5UAH - chains C and F of the 6 polymer chains in the assembly; structure by X-ray diffraction, 4.10 A resolution (low resolution: residue-level contacts below are approximate; hydrogen-bond / salt-bridge calls are withheld).

# Chain C
Name: DNA-directed RNA polymerase subunit beta
From: Escherichia coli (strain K12)
Notes: EC 2.7.7.6
UniProt: P0A8V2 (RPOB_ECOLI); residues 1-1342 here = UniProt positions 1-1342
Sequence (1342 residues; numbered 1 to 1342; the number before each row is that of its first residue):
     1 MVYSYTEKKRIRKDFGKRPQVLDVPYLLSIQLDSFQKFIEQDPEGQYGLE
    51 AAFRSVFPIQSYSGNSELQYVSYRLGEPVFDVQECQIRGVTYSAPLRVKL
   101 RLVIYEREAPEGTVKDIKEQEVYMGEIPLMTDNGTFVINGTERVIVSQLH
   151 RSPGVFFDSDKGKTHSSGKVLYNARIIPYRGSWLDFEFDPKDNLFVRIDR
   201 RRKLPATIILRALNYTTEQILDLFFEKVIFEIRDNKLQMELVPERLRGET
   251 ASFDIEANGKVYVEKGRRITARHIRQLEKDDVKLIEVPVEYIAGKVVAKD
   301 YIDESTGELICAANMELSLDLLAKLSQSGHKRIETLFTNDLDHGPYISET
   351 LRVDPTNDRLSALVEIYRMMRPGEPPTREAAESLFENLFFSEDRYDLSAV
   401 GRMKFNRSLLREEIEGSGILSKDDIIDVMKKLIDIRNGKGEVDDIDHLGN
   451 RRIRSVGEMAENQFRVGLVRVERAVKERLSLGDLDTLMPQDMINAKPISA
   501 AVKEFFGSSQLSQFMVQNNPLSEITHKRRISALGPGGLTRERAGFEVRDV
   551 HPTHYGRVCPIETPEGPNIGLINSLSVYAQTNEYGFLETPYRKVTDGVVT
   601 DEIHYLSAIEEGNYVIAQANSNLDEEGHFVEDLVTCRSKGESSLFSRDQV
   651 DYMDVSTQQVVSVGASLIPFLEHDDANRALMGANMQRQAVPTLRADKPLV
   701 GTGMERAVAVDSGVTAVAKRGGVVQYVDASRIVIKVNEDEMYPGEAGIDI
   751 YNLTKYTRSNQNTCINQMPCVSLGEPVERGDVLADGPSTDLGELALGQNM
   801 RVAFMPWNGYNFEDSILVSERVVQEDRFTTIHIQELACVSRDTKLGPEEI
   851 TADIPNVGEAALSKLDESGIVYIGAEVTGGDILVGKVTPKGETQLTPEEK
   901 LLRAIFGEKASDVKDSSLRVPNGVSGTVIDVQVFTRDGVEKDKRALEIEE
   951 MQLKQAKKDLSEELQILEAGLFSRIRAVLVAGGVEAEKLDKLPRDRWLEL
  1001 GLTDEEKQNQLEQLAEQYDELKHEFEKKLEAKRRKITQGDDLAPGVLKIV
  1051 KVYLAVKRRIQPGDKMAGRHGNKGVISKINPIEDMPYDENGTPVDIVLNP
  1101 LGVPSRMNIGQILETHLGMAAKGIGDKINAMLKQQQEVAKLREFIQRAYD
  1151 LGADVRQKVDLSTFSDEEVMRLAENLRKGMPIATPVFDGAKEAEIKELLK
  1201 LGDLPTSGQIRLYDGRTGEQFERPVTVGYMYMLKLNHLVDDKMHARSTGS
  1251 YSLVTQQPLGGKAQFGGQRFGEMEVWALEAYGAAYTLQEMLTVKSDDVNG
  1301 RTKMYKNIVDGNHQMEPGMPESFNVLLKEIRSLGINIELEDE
Not modelled in the structure: 1-2
Construct notes: engineered mutation V516 (Asp in P0A8V2)
UniProt features mapped onto this chain:
  - modified residue (N6-acetyllysine): K1022, K1200
  - mutagenesis: I561 (I561S: Resistant to antibiotics salinamide A and B), I569 (I569S: Resistant to antibiotics salinamide A and B), A665 (A665E: Resistant to antibiotics salinamide A and B), D675 (D675A/G: Resistant to antibiotics salinamide A and B), N677 (N677H/K: Resistant to antibiotics salinamide A and B), L680 (L680M: Resistant to antibiotics salinamide A and B), E813 (E813K: Disrupts the enzyme's active center)
Metal / ion sites: Mg2+: E813 (shared with 1 residue of chain D)
Ligand contacts: rifampicin (RFP): R143, S509, Q510, L511, S512, Q513, F514, V516, H526, R529, S531, L533, G534, R540, P564, N568, I572, R687
From the paper describing this entry:
  - mutagenesis - D516V, S531L (Kd 263 uM): decreased binding to rifampicin
  - mutagenesis - H526Y (IC50 >= 2 mM): abolished binding to rifampicin

# Chain F
Name: RNA polymerase sigma factor RpoD
From: Escherichia coli (strain K12)
UniProt: P00579 (RPOD_ECOLI); residue numbers follow UniProt; this construct covers 1-613
Sequence (613 residues; numbered 1 to 613; the number before each row is that of its first residue):
     1 MEQNPQSQLKLLVTRGKEQGYLTYAEVNDHLPEDIVDSDQIEDIIQMIND
    51 MGIQVMEEAPDADDLMLAENTADEDAAEAAAQVLSSVESEIGRTTDPVRM
   101 YMREMGTVELLTREGEIDIAKRIEDGINQVQCSVAEYPEAITYLLEQYDR
   151 VEAEEARLSDLITGFVDPNAEEDLAPTATHVGSELSQEDLDDDEDEDEED
   201 GDDDSADDDNSIDPELAREKFAELRAQYVVTRDTIKAKGRSHATAQEEIL
   251 KLSEVFKQFRLVPKQFDYLVNSMRVMMDRVRTQERLIMKLCVEQCKMPKK
   301 NFITLFTGNETSDTWFNAAIAMNKPWSEKLHDVSEEVHRALQKLQQIEEE
   351 TGLTIEQVKDINRRMSIGEAKARRAKKEMVEANLRLVISIAKKYTNRGLQ
   401 FLDLIQEGNIGLMKAVDKFEYRRGYKFSTYATWWIRQAITRSIADQARTI
   451 RIPVHMIETINKLNRISRQMLQEMGREPTPEELAERMLMPEDKIRKVLKI
   501 AKEPISMETPIGDDEDSHLGDFIEDTTLELPLDSATTESLRAATHDVLAG
   551 LTAREAKVLRMRFGIDMNTDYTLEEVGKQFDVTRERIRQIEAKALRKLRH
   601 PSRSEVLRSFLDD
Not modelled in the structure: 1-93, 168-212, 237-242, 613
UniProt features mapped onto this chain:
  - DNA-binding region: L573 to A592 (H-T-H motif)
  - region: R584 to R599 (Interaction with anti-sigma factors)
  - motif: D403 to Q406 (Interaction with polymerase core subunit RpoC)
  - site: R562 (Interaction with anti-sigma factors)
  - mutagenesis: A553 (A553D: Disrupts the interaction with Escherichia phage lambda antitermination protein Q), R596 (R596D/E: 2-fold reduction in activation of class II Crp-dependent promoters)

# How chain C and chain F interact
Pairs across the interface (46; chain C residue first):
  Y123(C) - G475(F)
  Q490(C) - Q472(F)
  N494(C) - R468(F)
  N494(C) - L471(F)
  N856(C) - D612(F)
  P897(C) - G564(F)
  P897(C) - I565(F)
  E898(C) - L540(F)
  E898(C) - R541(F)
  E898(C) - T544(F)
  K900(C) - F563(F)
  L901(C) - F563(F)
  L901(C) - I565(F)
  L901(C) - L595(F)
  L902(C) - L607(F)
  L902(C) - F610(F)
  R903(C) - L611(F)
  A904(C) - F563(F)
  I905(C) - L595(F)
  I905(C) - L598(F)
  I905(C) - R599(F)
  I905(C) - L607(F)
  F906(C) - L607(F)
  F906(C) - R608(F)
  T1248(C) - P531(F)
  T1248(C) - L532(F)
  S1250(C) - E524(F)
  Y1251(C) - E524(F)
  Y1251(C) - D525(F)
  S1252(C) - D521(F)
  S1252(C) - I523(F)
  L1253(C) - I523(F)
  L1253(C) - D525(F)
  V1254(C) - G520(F)
  Q1256(C) - D525(F)
  Q1256(C) - L528(F)
  L1259(C) - D521(F)
  L1259(C) - F522(F)
  V1298(C) - L528(F)
  R1301(C) - L528(F)
  Y1305(C) - P531(F)
  Y1305(C) - L532(F)
  Y1305(C) - A535(F)
  K1306(C) - S534(F)
  K1306(C) - E538(F)
  D1310(C) - E538(F)
Interface residues without a listed pair, chain C (34 interface residues in all): V122, A495, D842, E908, D1041, P1044, G1261, T1302
Interface residues without a listed pair, chain F (37 interface residues in all): P480, K499, K502, E529, L559, D570, S604

# In short
The interface between chain C and chain F involves 34 residues on one side and 37 on the other. Bound to chain
C: rifampicin. From the paper: D516V and S531L of chain C reduce binding to rifampicin; H526Y of chain C
abolishes binding to rifampicin.
Here chain C is DNA-directed RNA polymerase subunit beta and chain F is RNA polymerase sigma factor RpoD, both
from Escherichia coli (strain K12). Entry 5UAH (Escherichia coli RNA polymerase and Rifampin complex, RpoB
D516V mutant) was determined by X-ray diffraction together with 5UAG, 5UAC, 5UAJ, 5UAL and 5UAQ from the same
study.
